Entry 4DPZ (X-ray diffraction, 1.25 A resolution); this record covers chain X.

== Chain X ==
Molecule: HRAS-like suppressor 2
Source organism: Homo sapiens
Notes: EC 2.3.1.-, 3.1.1.-; fragment: HRASLS2 N-terminus
Reference sequence: Q9NWW9 (HRSL2_HUMAN); aligned to UniProt positions 1-129 over residues 2001-2129 (the alignment contains insertions or deletions, so no single offset holds)
Chain sequence (138 residues; row label = number of the first residue in the row):
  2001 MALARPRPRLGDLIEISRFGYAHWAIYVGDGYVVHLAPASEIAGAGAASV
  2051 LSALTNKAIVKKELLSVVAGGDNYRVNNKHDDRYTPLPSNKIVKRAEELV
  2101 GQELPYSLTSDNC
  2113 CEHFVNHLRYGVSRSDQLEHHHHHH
Disordered / not traced: 2001, 2040-2051, 2106-2110, 2128-2137
Modified residues: C2113 (s-oxy cysteine; CSX)
Construct notes: expression tag (2130-2137); microheterogeneity C2113
Swiss-Prot annotation at these positions:
  - active site: H2023, H2035, C2113 (Acyl-thioester intermediate)
Reported in the primary citation:
  - catalytic residues: H2023, H2035, C2113
  - conformationally variable residues (side-chain flip): H2023, C2113
  - post-translational modification sites: C2113
  - contacts within the chain: H2023-C2113, W2024-C2113 (backbone contact), H2023-H2035 (hydrogen bond), H2035-E2063
  - catalytic residues: W2024, E2114 (proposed by the authors, not directly observed)

== In short ==
Curated annotation (UniProt) lists 3 active-site residues. The paper reports catalytic residues H2023, H2035
and C2113 among others; a modification site at C2113.
Chain X is HRAS-like suppressor 2 (Homo sapiens); the structure, Crystal structure of human HRASLS2, was
determined by X-ray diffraction, deposited together with 4DOT.
